PDB entry 1GI9 | X-ray diffraction, 1.80 A resolution | chains A and B

[Chain A]
Molecule: Urokinase-type plasminogen activator
Source organism: Homo sapiens
Notes: fragment: short chain
Reference sequence: P00749 (UROK_HUMAN); residues 1-23 here correspond to UniProt positions 156-178 (UniProt number = residue number + 155)
Sequence (23 residues; each row starts with the number of its first residue):
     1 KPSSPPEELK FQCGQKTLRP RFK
Unresolved in the structure: 1-8, 18-23
Curated features (UniProtKB/Swiss-Prot):
  - site: Phe22, Lys23 (Cleavage)
  - modified residue: Ser3 (Phosphoserine)

[Chain B]
Molecule: Urokinase-type plasminogen activator
Source organism: Homo sapiens
Notes: EC 3.4.21.73; fragment: catalytic domain; engineered mutation(s): N145A
Reference sequence: P00749 (UROK_HUMAN); the construct lacks a stretch of the UniProt sequence and is renumbered around it, so the offset changes along the chain: 16-37 = UniProt 179-200; 38-60 = UniProt 205-227; 63-97 = UniProt 234-268; 98-110 = UniProt 271-283; 5 more segments
Sequence (245 residues; numbered 16 to 242 plus 19 insertion-coded residues; 1 number in that range is skipped by the numbering (no residue carries it; nothing is unmodelled there); the number before each row is that of its first residue; a row labelled like 37A-37D holds insertion residues (37A, then the next letters in order)):
    16 IIGGEFTTIE NQPWFAAIYR RH
37A-37D RGGS
    38 VTYVCGGSLM SPCWVISATH CFI
60A-60C DYP
    61 KK
   62A E
    63 DYIVYLGRSR LNSNTQGEMK FEVENLILHK DYSAD
97A-97B TL
    98 AHHNDIALLK IRS
110A-110D KEGR
   111 CAQPSRTIQT ICLPSMYNDP QFGTSCEITG FGKEASTDYL YPEQLKMTVV KLISHRECQQ
170A-170B PH
   171 YYGSEVTTKM LCAAD
185A-185B PQ
   186 WKTDSCQGDS GGPLVCSLQG RMTLTGIVSW GR
   219 GCALK
  223A D
   224 KPGVYTRVSH FLPWIRSHT
Construct notes: conflict Ala145 (Asn322 in P00749)
Disulfides: Cys42-Cys58, Cys50-Cys111, Cys136-Cys201, Cys168-Cys182, Cys191-Cys220
Small-molecule neighbours: 123 (2-(2-hydroxy-5-methoxy-phenyl)-1H-benzoimidazole-5-carboxamidine): His57, Asp189, Ser190, Cys191, Gln192, Gly193, Ser195, Val213, Ser214, Trp215, Gly216, Arg217, Gly219, Cys220, Gly226
Curated features (UniProtKB/Swiss-Prot):
  - active site (Charge relay system): His57, Asp102, Ser195
  - modified residue: Ser146 (Phosphoserine)

[Chain A / chain B interface]
Inter-chain disulfides: Cys13(A)-Cys122(B)
Contacting residue pairs (23):
  Leu9(A) - Pro114(B)
  Lys10(A) - Pro114(B)
  Phe11(A) - Pro49(B)  hydrophobic
  Phe11(A) - Ala112(B)
  Phe11(A) - Gln113(B)
  Phe11(A) - Pro114(B)
  Phe11(A) - Ile118(B)
  Phe11(A) - Gln119(B)
  Phe11(A) - Thr120(B)
  Gln12(A) - Gln119(B)  hydrogen bond (backbone-side chain)
  Cys13(A) - Thr120(B)
  Cys13(A) - Ile121(B)
  Cys13(A) - Cys122(B)  disulfide
  Gly14(A) - Trp29(B)
  Gly14(A) - Thr120(B)  hydrogen bond (backbone-backbone)
  Gly14(A) - Ile121(B)
  Gly14(A) - Cys122(B)
  Gly14(A) - Met207(B)
  Gln15(A) - Gln119(B)  hydrogen bond (backbone-side chain)
  Lys16(A) - Asn26(B)  hydrogen bond (side chain-backbone)
  Lys16(A) - Gln27(B)
  Lys16(A) - Trp29(B)
  Lys16(A) - Glu137(B)  salt bridge
Also at the interface, not in a pair above, chain B (17 interface residues in all): Glu25, Pro28, Leu46

[In short]
8 residues of chain A face 17 of chain B across their interface, with 1 disulfide bond, 4 hydrogen bonds and 1
salt bridge. Polar contacts include Lys16(A)-Glu137(B), Gln12(A)-Gln119(B) and Gln15(A)-Gln119(B). Chain B
binds compound 123. From UniProt: 3 active-site residues on chain B.
Here chain A is Urokinase-type plasminogen activator and chain B is Urokinase-type plasminogen activator, both
from Homo sapiens. Entry 1GI9 (A novel serine protease inhibition motif involving A multi-centered short
hydrogen bonding network at the active ...) was determined by X-ray diffraction (same publication as 1GHV,
1GHW, 1GHX, 1GHY, 1GI7 and 1GI8).
